2OYU - chain P; structure by X-ray diffraction, 2.70 A resolution.

Chain P:
Protein: Prostaglandin G/H synthase 1
Source organism: Ovis aries
Notes: EC 1.14.99.1
Reference sequence: P05979 (PGH1_SHEEP); residues 1-600 here = UniProt positions 1-600
Chain sequence (600 residues; each row starts with the number of its first residue):
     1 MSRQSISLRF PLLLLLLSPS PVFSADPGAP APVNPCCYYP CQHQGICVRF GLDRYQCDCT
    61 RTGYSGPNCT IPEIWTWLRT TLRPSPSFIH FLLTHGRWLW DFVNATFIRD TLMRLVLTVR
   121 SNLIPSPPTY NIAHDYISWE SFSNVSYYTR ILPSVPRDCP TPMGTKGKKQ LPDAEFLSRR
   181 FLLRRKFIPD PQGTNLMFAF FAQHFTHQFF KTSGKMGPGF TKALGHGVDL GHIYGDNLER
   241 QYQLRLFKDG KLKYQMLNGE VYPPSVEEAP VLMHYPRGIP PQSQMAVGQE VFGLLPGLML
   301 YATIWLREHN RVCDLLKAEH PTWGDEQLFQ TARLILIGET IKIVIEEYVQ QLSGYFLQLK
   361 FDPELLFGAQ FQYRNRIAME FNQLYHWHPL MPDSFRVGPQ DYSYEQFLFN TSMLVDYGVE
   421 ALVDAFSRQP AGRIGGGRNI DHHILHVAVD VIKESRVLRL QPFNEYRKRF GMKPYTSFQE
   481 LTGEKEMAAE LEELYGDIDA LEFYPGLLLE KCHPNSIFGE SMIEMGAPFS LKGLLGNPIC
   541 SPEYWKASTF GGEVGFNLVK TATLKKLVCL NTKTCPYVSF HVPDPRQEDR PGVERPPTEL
Disordered / not traced: 1-31, 585-600
Curated features (UniProtKB/Swiss-Prot):
  - active site: His-207 (Proton acceptor), Tyr-385 (For cyclooxygenase activity)
  - binding site (heme b): His-388
  - site: Asn-104 (Not glycosylated), Ser-530 (Aspirin-acetylated serine)
  - glycosylation (N-linked (GlcNAc...) asparagine): Asn-68, Asn-144, Asn-410
  - natural variant: Gly-164 (D164G: this construct carries the variant), Glu-520 (E520K; E520Q)
  - mutagenesis: Tyr-385 (Y385F: Abolishes cyclooxygenase activity)
Disulfides: Cys-36/Cys-47, Cys-37/Cys-159, Cys-41/Cys-57, Cys-59/Cys-69, Cys-569/Cys-575
Glycans and other covalent adducts: N-acetylglucosamine (NAG) linked to Asn-68, Asn-144, Asn-410
Ion coordination: heme Fe near His-388 (its only coordinating residue here)
Small-molecule neighbours:
  - heme (HEM): Tyr-148, Ala-199, Ala-202, Gln-203, Thr-206, His-207, Phe-210, Lys-211, Thr-212, Leu-295, Asn-382, Tyr-385, His-386, Trp-387, His-388, Leu-390, Met-391, Phe-395, Tyr-404, Leu-408, Ile-444, Val-447, Asp-450, Glu-454
  - Cyclooxygenase-1 (IMS; 2-[1-(4-chlorobenzoyl)-5-methoxy-2-methyl-1H-indol-3-yl]-N-[(1S)-1-(hydroxymethyl)propyl]acetamide): His-90, Thr-94, Met-113, Val-116, Arg-120, Gln-192, Val-349, Leu-352, Ser-353, Gly-354, Tyr-355, Leu-359, Leu-384, Trp-387, His-513, Ser-516, Ile-517, Phe-518, Met-522, Ile-523, Gly-526, Ala-527, Ser-530, Leu-531

Overview:
Bound to chain P: Cyclooxygenase-1 and heme. N-acetylglucosamine is covalently linked to Asn-68, Asn-144 and
Asn-410. From UniProt: active-site residues His-207 and Tyr-385, heme b-binding residue His-388 and one
mutagenesis site.
Chain P is Prostaglandin G/H synthase 1 (Ovis aries); the structure, Indomethacin-(S)-alpha-ethyl-ethanolamide
bound to Cyclooxygenase-1, was determined by X-ray diffraction (same publication as 2OYE).
